3VGN - chains A and B; structure by X-ray diffraction, 1.30 A resolution.

== Chain A (and B) ==
Name: Steroid Delta-isomerase
From: Pseudomonas putida
Notes: EC 5.3.3.1; chain B of this document is another copy of the same molecule, construct and numbering; everything in this record applies to it too
UniProt: P07445 (SDIS_PSEPU); residues 1-131 here = UniProt positions 1-131
Sequence (131 residues; each row starts with the number of its first residue):
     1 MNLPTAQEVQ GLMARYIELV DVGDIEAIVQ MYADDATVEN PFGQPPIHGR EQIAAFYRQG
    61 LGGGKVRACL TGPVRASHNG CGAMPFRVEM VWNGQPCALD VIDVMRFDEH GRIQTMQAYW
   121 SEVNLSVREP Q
Not modelled in the structure: 128-131
Differences from the reference sequence: engineered mutation Asn40 (Asp in P07445)
Ligand contacts: 3-fluoro-4-nitrophenol (FNN): Tyr16, Val20, Asn40, Tyr57, Phe86, Val88, Met90, Leu99, Val101, Asp103, Met116, Ala118, Trp120
From the paper describing this entry:
  - binding site for 3-fluoro-4-nitrophenol: Tyr16, Asp103
  - catalytic residues: Tyr16, Asp103 (citing earlier work)
  - contacts within the chain: Tyr16-Tyr57 (hydrogen bond), Tyr32-Tyr57 (hydrogen bond)

== Interface between chain A and chain B ==
Pairs across the interface (53):
  Ala6(A) with Ser121(B)
  Gln10(A) with Val123(B); Asn124(B)
  Phe42(A) with Ser77(B); Cys81(B), hydrophobic
  Gly43(A) with Asn79(B)
  Pro73(A) with Asp100(B)
  Val74(A) with Asn124(B), hydrogen bond (backbone-side chain)
  Arg75(A) with Thr71(B); Pro85(B); Phe86(B), hydrogen bond (side chain-backbone); Asp100(B); Val101(B), hydrogen bond (side chain-backbone); Ile102(B); Tyr119(B); Asn124(B)
  Ala76(A) with Trp120(B); Ser121(B), hydrogen bond (backbone-backbone); Asn124(B)
  Ser77(A) with Phe42(B)
  His78(A) with Ser121(B); Glu122(B), salt bridge
  Asn79(A) with Phe42(B); Gly43(B)
  Cys81(A) with Phe42(B), hydrophobic
  Ala83(A) with Ile102(B); Tyr119(B), hydrophobic
  Met84(A) with Ile102(B)
  Pro85(A) with Arg75(B); Ile102(B)
  Phe86(A) with Arg75(B), hydrogen bond (backbone-side chain)
  Asp100(A) with Pro73(B); Arg75(B)
  Val101(A) with Arg75(B), hydrogen bond (backbone-side chain)
  Ile102(A) with Arg75(B); Ala83(B); Met84(B); Pro85(B)
  Val104(A) with Tyr119(B)
  Tyr119(A) with Arg75(B); Gly82(B); Ala83(B), hydrophobic; Val104(B)
  Trp120(A) with Ala76(B)
  Ser121(A) with Ala6(B); Ala76(B), hydrogen bond (backbone-backbone); His78(B)
  Glu122(A) with His78(B), salt bridge
  Val123(A) with Gln7(B); Gln10(B)
  Asn124(A) with Val74(B), hydrogen bond (side chain-backbone); Arg75(B); Ala76(B)
Also at the interface, not in a pair above, chain A (29 interface residues in all): Gln7, Thr71, Gly82

== Summary ==
The chain A/chain B interface involves 29 residues from each chain; the contacts include 8 hydrogen bonds and
2 salt bridges. Polar contacts include His78(A)-Glu122(B), Val74(A)-Asn124(B) and Arg75(A)-Phe86(B). Bound to
chain A: 3-fluoro-4-nitrophenol. The paper reports catalytic residues Tyr16(A) and Asp103(A); a binding site
for 3-fluoro-4-nitrophenol at Tyr16(A) and Asp103(A).
Chain A and chain B are both Steroid Delta-isomerase (Pseudomonas putida); the structure, Crystal Structure of
Ketosteroid Isomerase D40N from Pseudomonas putida (pKSI) with bound 3-fluoro-4-nitrophenol, was determined by
X-ray diffraction (same publication as 3OWS).
